PDB entry 9I7P | electron microscopy, 3.20 A resolution | chains C and A of the 10 polymer chains in the assembly

== Chain C ==
Molecule: Mitochondrial import receptor subunit tom22
Organism: Thermochaetoides thermophila DSM 1495
Reference sequence: G0S6L5 (G0S6L5_CHATD); residue numbers follow UniProt; this construct covers 1-158
Sequence (175 residues; numbered 1 to 175; the number before each row is that of its first residue):
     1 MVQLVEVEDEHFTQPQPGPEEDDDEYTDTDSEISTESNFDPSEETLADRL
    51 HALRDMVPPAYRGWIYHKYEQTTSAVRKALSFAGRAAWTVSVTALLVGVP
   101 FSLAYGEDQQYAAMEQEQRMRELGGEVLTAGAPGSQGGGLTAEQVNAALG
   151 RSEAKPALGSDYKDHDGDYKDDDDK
Unresolved in the structure: 1-61, 119-175
Sequence notes: expression tag (159-175)
Small-molecule neighbours:
  - DU0 (2-[2-[(1S,2S,4S,5'R,6R,7S,8R,9S,12S,13R,16S)-5',7,9,13-tetramethylspiro[5-oxapentacyclo[10.8.0.02,9.04,8.013,18]icos-18-ene-6,2'-oxane]-16-yl]oxyethyl]propane-1,3-diol): Ala-94, Leu-95, Val-99, Ser-102, Leu-103
  - 1,2-diacyl-sn-glycero-3-phosphocholine (PC1), molecule 1: Arg-77, Leu-80, Ser-81, Ala-83, Gly-84, Arg-85, Ala-87, Trp-88, Ser-91
  - 1,2-diacyl-sn-glycero-3-phosphocholine (PC1), molecule 2: Ser-81, Phe-82, Arg-85, Ala-86, Thr-89, Val-90
  - 1,2-diacyl-sn-glycero-3-phosphocholine (PC1), molecule 3: Thr-93, Ala-94, Val-97, Gly-98, Phe-101, Ser-102, Tyr-105
  - diundecyl phosphatidyl choline (PLC): Val-92, Leu-95, Leu-96, Val-99, Pro-100, Leu-103, Glu-107, Tyr-111

== Chain A ==
Molecule: Mitochondrial import receptor subunit (Tom40)-like protein
Organism: Thermochaetoides thermophila DSM 1495
Reference sequence: G0S7S2 (G0S7S2_CHATD); residue numbers follow UniProt; this construct covers 1-256, 267-347
Sequence (347 residues; numbered 1 to 347 plus 9 insertion-coded residues; 9 numbers in that range are skipped by the numbering (no residue carries them; nothing is unmodelled there); the number before each row is that of its first residue; a row labelled like 256A-256I holds insertion residues (256A, then the next letters in order)):
     1 MASSTNSPLAFLRSNPVFASLSDLYDAFQERRQKLGLSNPGLVENIAKEV
    51 QRDVLTTNLMFSGLRADLTKAFSLNPLFQVSHQFAMGERLSPYTFAALYG
   101 TSKMFAQGNIDDQGNLSTTFNYRWTPSFTTKTRFQITPGATGQDMAQFEH
   151 EYSGADFTATIKALNPSFLEGGLTGIFVGQYLQSITPKLSLGLEAVWQRA
   201 GLTQGPDTAISYVGRYKTENWIASAQLQAQGALNASYWQRLGEKVQAGVD
   251 MTLSVN
256A-256I PGAAMMGGP
   265 T
   267 KEGITTFGAKYDFRMSTFRAQIDTKGKLSCVLEKRVAAPVMMTFAADVDH
   317 FTQQAKVGVGISIEAGGEELQDQQPAPNIPF
Unresolved in the structure: 1-20, 256A-256I
Small-molecule neighbours:
  - DU0 (2-[2-[(1S,2S,4S,5'R,6R,7S,8R,9S,12S,13R,16S)-5',7,9,13-tetramethylspiro[5-oxapentacyclo[10.8.0.02,9.04,8.013,18]icos-18-ene-6,2'-oxane]-16-yl]oxyethyl]propane-1,3-diol), molecule 1: Leu-68, Ala-303, Pro-305, Val-306, Ile-329
  - DU0, molecule 2: Lys-188, Leu-189, Leu-191, Val-213, Gly-214, Arg-215, Tyr-216, Trp-221, Ala-223, Ser-224, Ala-225
  - DU0, molecule 3: Trp-221, Ala-223, Ser-224, Ala-225, Ala-235, Ser-236, Tyr-237
  - 1,2-diacyl-sn-glycero-3-phosphocholine (PC1), molecule 1: His-82, Tyr-93, Phe-95, Ile-110, Asp-111, Asp-112, Gln-113, Gly-114
  - 1,2-diacyl-sn-glycero-3-phosphocholine (PC1), molecule 2: His-82, Phe-84, Tyr-93, Asp-112, Gln-113
  - 1,2-diacyl-sn-glycero-3-phosphocholine (PC1), molecule 3: Phe-134, Gln-135, Ile-136, Gln-143, Asp-144, Met-145, Ala-146, Phe-148, Asn-165, Pro-166
  - 1,2-diacyl-sn-glycero-3-phosphocholine (PC1), molecule 4: Phe-273, Gly-274, Ala-275, Tyr-277, Phe-284, Ala-286, Gln-287, Ile-288, Leu-294
  - diundecyl phosphatidyl choline (PLC): Leu-64, Arg-65, Ala-66, Phe-84, Met-86, Leu-298, Lys-300, Val-302, Met-308, Phe-310, Val-325, Ile-327

== How chain C and chain A interact ==
Contacting residue pairs - 26 pairs, chain C then chain A:
  Arg-85(C) / His-316(A)  hydrogen bond (side chain-backbone)
  Arg-85(C) / Phe-317(A)  hydrogen bond (side chain-backbone)
  Arg-85(C) / Gln-319(A)
  Trp-88(C) / His-316(A)
  Trp-88(C) / Gln-319(A)
  Thr-89(C) / His-316(A)
  Thr-93(C) / Leu-294(A)
  Thr-93(C) / His-316(A)  hydrogen bond
  Leu-96(C) / Leu-294(A)  hydrophobic
  Leu-96(C) / Cys-296(A)
  Leu-96(C) / Ala-312(A)  hydrophobic
  Leu-96(C) / Val-314(A)  hydrophobic
  Val-97(C) / Phe-284(A)
  Val-97(C) / Leu-294(A)  hydrophobic
  Pro-100(C) / Phe-284(A)  hydrophobic
  Phe-101(C) / Tyr-277(A)  hydrophobic
  Phe-101(C) / Phe-279(A)  hydrophobic
  Phe-101(C) / Phe-284(A)  hydrophobic
  Ala-104(C) / Phe-279(A)  hydrophobic
  Ala-104(C) / Ser-282(A)
  Tyr-105(C) / Phe-279(A)  hydrophobic
  Glu-107(C) / Lys-300(A)
  Asp-108(C) / Phe-279(A)
  Asp-108(C) / Arg-280(A)  salt bridge
  Tyr-111(C) / Met-281(A)  hydrophobic
  Glu-115(C) / Arg-280(A)  salt bridge
Also at the interface, not in a pair above, chain C (16 interface residues in all): Val-92, Ala-112
Also at the interface, not in a pair above, chain A (17 interface residues in all): Ala-286, Leu-298, Thr-318

== Overview ==
16 residues of chain C and 17 residues of chain A are in contact, with 3 hydrogen bonds and 2 salt bridges.
Polar contacts include Asp-108(C)/Arg-280(A), Glu-115(C)/Arg-280(A) and Arg-85(C)/His-316(A).
Here chain C is Mitochondrial import receptor subunit tom22 and chain A is Mitochondrial import receptor
subunit (Tom40)-like protein, both from Thermochaetoides thermophila DSM 1495. Entry 9I7P (CryoEM structure of
the Chaetomium thermophilum TOM core complex at 3.2 angstrom resolution) was determined by electron microscopy
together with 9I6B and 9I7T from the same study.
